6TUN - chains A and D; structure by X-ray diffraction, 2.07 A resolution.

Chain A:
Name: General transcription and DNA repair factor IIH helicase subunit XPD
Source organism: Homo sapiens
Notes: EC 3.6.4.12
UniProtKB: P18074 (ERCC2_HUMAN); residues 245-439 here = UniProt positions 245-439
Chain sequence (197 residues; numbered 243 to 439; the number before each row is that of its first residue):
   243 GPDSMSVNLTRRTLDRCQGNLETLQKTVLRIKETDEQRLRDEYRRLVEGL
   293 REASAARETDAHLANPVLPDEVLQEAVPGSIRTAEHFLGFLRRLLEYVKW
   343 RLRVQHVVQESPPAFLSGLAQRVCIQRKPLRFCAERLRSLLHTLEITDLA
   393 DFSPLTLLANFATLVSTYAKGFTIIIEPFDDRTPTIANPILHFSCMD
Unresolved in the structure: 243-245, 295-315
Differences from the reference sequence: expression tag (243-244)
UniProt features mapped onto this chain:
  - natural variant: Cys259 (C259Y: In TTD1)
Reported in the primary citation:
  - mutagenesis - R334E/R335E, R334S/R335S, K370A, K370E: decreased catalytic activity
  - mutagenesis - R324S: decreased catalytic activity on helicase function
  - mutagenesis - R324S, K370E: unchanged binding to XPG
  - mutagenesis - R334E/R335E, R334S/R335S: decreased binding to XPG

Chain D:
Name: CDK-activating kinase assembly factor MAT1
Source organism: Homo sapiens
UniProtKB: P51948 (MAT1_HUMAN); numbering as in UniProt (aligned over 66-141)
Chain sequence (77 residues; numbered 65 to 141; the number before each row is that of its first residue):
    65 GPTVDKEVEIRKKVLKIYNKREEDFPSLREYNDFLEEVEEIVFNLTNNVD
   115 LDNTKKKMEIYQKENKDVIQKNKLKLT
Unresolved in the structure: 65, 131-141
Differences from the reference sequence: expression tag (65)
Reported in the primary citation:
  - mutagenesis - E86S: unchanged binding to General transcription and DNA repair factor IIH helicase subunit XPD (chain A)

Interface between chain A and chain D:
Residue-residue contacts (25; chain A residue first):
  Tyr285(A) - Glu100(D)  hydrogen bond
  Val319(A) - Asn96(D)
  Pro320(A) - Asn96(D)
  Gly321(A) - Asn96(D)  hydrogen bond (backbone-side chain)
  Gly321(A) - Leu99(D)
  Gly321(A) - Glu100(D)
  Ser322(A) - Leu99(D)
  Ser322(A) - Glu103(D)
  Arg324(A) - Asn96(D)
  Arg324(A) - Asp97(D)  salt bridge
  Arg324(A) - Glu100(D)  salt bridge
  His328(A) - Glu103(D)
  Arg334(A) - Glu71(D)  salt bridge
  Arg335(A) - Val72(D)
  Arg335(A) - Arg75(D)
  Glu338(A) - Val68(D)
  Gln363(A) - Lys76(D)  hydrogen bond (backbone-side chain)
  Arg364(A) - Val72(D)
  Arg364(A) - Lys76(D)  hydrogen bond (backbone-side chain)
  Cys366(A) - Arg75(D)
  Cys366(A) - Lys76(D)
  Cys366(A) - Leu79(D)  hydrophobic
  Gln368(A) - Arg85(D)
  Lys370(A) - Glu86(D)  salt bridge
  Lys370(A) - Leu92(D)
Other interface residues (no listed pair), chain A (20 interface residues in all): Lys274, Ala318, Thr325, Glu327, Val365
Other interface residues (no listed pair), chain D (17 interface residues in all): Tyr95, Glu104, Phe107
Interface features reported in the paper:
  - residue pairs: Arg334(A)-Glu71(D) (salt bridge)
  - hot spots on chain D (mutagenesis) - R75K: decreased binding to General transcription and DNA repair factor IIH helicase subunit XPD (chain A)
  - hot spots on chain D (mutagenesis) - R75K/D97S/E100S: abolished binding to General transcription and DNA repair factor IIH helicase subunit XPD (chain A)

Summary:
Chain A and chain D form an interface of 20 and 17 residues respectively, with 4 hydrogen bonds and 4 salt
bridges. Among the polar pairs are Arg324(A)-Asp97(D), Arg324(A)-Glu100(D) and Arg334(A)-Glu71(D). The paper
describes a salt bridge between Arg334(A) and Glu71(D). From the paper: R334E/R335E, R334S/R335S and K370A of
chain A, among others, reduce catalytic activity; R334E/R335E and R334S/R335S of chain A reduce binding to
XPG; 8 substitutions were tested in all.
Here chain A is General transcription and DNA repair factor IIH helicase subunit XPD and chain D is
CDK-activating kinase assembly factor MAT1, both from Homo sapiens. Entry 6TUN (Helicase domain complex) was
determined by X-ray diffraction.
